7NZ0 - chains J and L of the 14 polymer chains in the assembly; structure by electron microscopy, 6.30 A resolution (low resolution: residue-level contacts below are approximate; hydrogen-bond / salt-bridge calls are withheld).

== Chain J ==
Molecule: Macrodomain Ter protein
Source organism: Photorhabdus thracensis
Reference sequence: A0A0F7LUV5 (A0A0F7LUV5_9GAMM); residue numbers follow UniProt; this construct covers 1-151
Chain sequence (151 residues; each row starts with the number of its first residue):
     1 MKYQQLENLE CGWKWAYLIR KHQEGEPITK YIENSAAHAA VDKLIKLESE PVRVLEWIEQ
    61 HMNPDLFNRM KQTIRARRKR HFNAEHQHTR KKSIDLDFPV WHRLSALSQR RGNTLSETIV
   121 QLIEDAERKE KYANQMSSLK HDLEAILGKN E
Disordered / not traced: 136-151

== Chain L ==
Molecule: matS2 DNA 80 b, oligo FBA770
Sequence (80 nucleotides; numbered 1 to 80; the number before each row is that of its first residue):
     1 TGCCGTTACA ATGTAACAGT GGCGGGTAAT CCAGAGCCAG ACGAGCACTA CGAACAACTA
    61 ATGCCTACTT TACAGGCGAG
Disordered / not traced: 23-80

== How chain J and chain L interact ==
Contacting residue pairs (23):
  Tyr-17(J) / DG13(L)
  Tyr-17(J) / DT14(L)
  Arg-20(J) / DG13(L)
  Lys-21(J) / DG13(L)
  Lys-21(J) / DT14(L)
  Arg-69(J) / DT14(L)
  Arg-69(J) / DA15(L)
  Gln-72(J) / DT14(L)
  Gln-72(J) / DA15(L)
  Thr-73(J) / DG13(L)
  Thr-73(J) / DT14(L)
  Arg-75(J) / DA16(L)
  Ala-76(J) / DT14(L)
  Arg-77(J) / DT12(L)
  Arg-77(J) / DG13(L)
  Arg-80(J) / DT12(L)
  Arg-80(J) / DG13(L)
  Arg-80(J) / DT14(L)
  Lys-92(J) / DC9(L)
  Lys-92(J) / DA10(L)
  Ser-93(J) / DC9(L)
  Ser-93(J) / DA10(L)
  Ile-94(J) / DC9(L)
Other interface residues (no listed pair), chain J (14 interface residues in all): Lys-91
Other interface residues (no listed pair), chain L (9 interface residues in all): DA11, DC17

== Overview ==
14 residues of chain J and 9 residues of chain L are in contact.
Chain J is Macrodomain Ter protein (Photorhabdus thracensis) and chain L is matS2 DNA 80 b, oligo FBA770; the
structure, Cryo-EM structure of the MukBEF-MatP-DNA monomer (open conformation), was determined by electron
microscopy (same publication as 7NYW, 7NYX, 7NYY, 7NYZ, 7NZ2, 7NZ3 and 7NZ4).
